Entry 8BE0 (electron microscopy, 2.34 A resolution); this record covers chains A and C of the 6 polymer chains in the assembly.

[Chain A]
Protein: Polymerase acidic protein
From: Influenza B virus (B/Memphis/13/2003)
Notes: EC 3.1.-.-
UniProtKB: Q5V8Z9 (Q5V8Z9_9INFB); residues 1-726 here = UniProt positions 1-726
Amino-acid sequence (751 residues; numbered -13 to 737; the number before each row is that of its first residue; numbers below 1 keep their minus sign (Gly-13 is residue -13)):
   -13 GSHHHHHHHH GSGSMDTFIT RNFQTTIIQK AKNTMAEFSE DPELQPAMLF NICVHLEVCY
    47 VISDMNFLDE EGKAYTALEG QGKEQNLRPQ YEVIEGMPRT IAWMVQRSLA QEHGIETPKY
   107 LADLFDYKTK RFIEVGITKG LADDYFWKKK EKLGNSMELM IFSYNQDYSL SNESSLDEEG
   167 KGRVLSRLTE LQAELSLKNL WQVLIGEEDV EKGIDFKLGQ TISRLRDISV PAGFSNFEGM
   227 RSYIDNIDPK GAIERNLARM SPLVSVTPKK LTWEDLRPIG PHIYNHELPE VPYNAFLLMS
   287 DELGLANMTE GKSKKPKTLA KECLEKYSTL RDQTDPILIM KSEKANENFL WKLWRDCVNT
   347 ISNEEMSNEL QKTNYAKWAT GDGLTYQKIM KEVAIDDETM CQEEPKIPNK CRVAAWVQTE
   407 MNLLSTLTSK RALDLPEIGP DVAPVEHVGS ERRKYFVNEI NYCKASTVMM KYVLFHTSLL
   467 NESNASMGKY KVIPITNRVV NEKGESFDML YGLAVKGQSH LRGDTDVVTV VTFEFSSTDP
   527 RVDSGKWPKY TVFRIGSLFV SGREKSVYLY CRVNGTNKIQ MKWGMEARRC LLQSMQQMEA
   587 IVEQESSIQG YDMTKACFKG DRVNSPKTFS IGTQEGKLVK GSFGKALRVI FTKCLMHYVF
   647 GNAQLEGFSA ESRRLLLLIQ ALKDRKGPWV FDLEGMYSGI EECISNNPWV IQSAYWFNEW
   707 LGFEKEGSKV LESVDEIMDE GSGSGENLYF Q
Not modelled in the structure: -13 to 0, 723-737
Differences from the reference sequence: expression tag (-13 to 0, 727-737)

[Chain C]
Protein: Polymerase basic protein 2
From: Influenza B virus (B/Memphis/13/2003)
UniProtKB: Q5V8X3 (Q5V8X3_9INFB); residues 1-770 here = UniProt positions 1-770
Amino-acid sequence (798 residues; numbered -8 to 789; the number before each row is that of its first residue; numbers below 1 keep their minus sign (Gly-8 is residue -8)):
    -8 GSGSGSGSGM TLAKIELLKQ LLRDNEAKTV LKQTTVDQYN IIRKFNTSRI EKNPSLRMKW
    52 AMCSNFPLAL TKGDMANRIP LEYKGIQLKT NAEDIGTKGQ MCSIAAVTWW NTYGPIGDTE
   112 GFERVYESFF LRKMRLDNAT WGRITFGPVE RVRKRVLLNP LTKEMPPDEA SNVIMEILFP
   172 KEAGIPREST WIHRELIKEK REKLKGTMIT PIVLAYMLER ELVARRRFLP VAGATSAEFI
   232 EMLHCLQGEN WRQIYHPGGN KLTESRSQSM IVACRKIIRR SIVASNPLEL AVEIANKTVI
   292 DTEPLKSCLA AIDGGDVACD IIRAALGLKI RQRQRFGRLE LKRISGRGFK NDEEILIGNG
   352 TIQKIGIWDG EEEFHVRCGE CRGILKKSKM KLEKLLINSA KKEDMRDLII LCMVFSQDTR
   412 MFQGVRGEIN FLNRAGQLLS PMYQLQRYFL NRSNDLFDQW GYEESPKASE LHGINESMNA
   472 SDYTLKGVVV TRNVIDDFSS TETEKVSITK NLSLIKRTGE VIMGANDVSE LESQAQLMIT
   532 YDTPKMWEMG TTKELVQNTY QWVLKNLVTL KAQFLLGKED MFQWDAFEAF ESIIPQKMAG
   592 QYSGFARAVL KQMRDQEVMK TDQFIKLLPF CFSPPKLRSN GEPYQFLKLV LKGGGENFIE
   652 VRKGSPLFSY NPQTEVLTIC GRMMSLKGKI EDEERNRSMG NAVLAGFLVS GKYDPDLGDF
   712 KTIEELEKLK PGEKANILLY QGKPVKVVKR KRYSALSNDI SQGIKRQRMT VESMGWALSG
   772 WSHPQFEKGS GSENLYFQ
Not modelled in the structure: -8 to 0, 83-88, 491-493, 741-789
Differences from the reference sequence: expression tag (-8 to 0, 771-789)
Ligand contacts: 7-methyl-gpppa (GTA; p1-7-methylguanosine-P3-adenosine-5',5'-triphosphate): Ser258, Gln259, Ile262, Arg266, Gly306, Arg324, Gln325, Arg326, Arg334, Lys341, Trp359, Glu363, Phe365, Lys378, Phe406, Gln408, Ser431, Met433, Tyr434, Ser520, Leu522

[Chain A / chain C interface]
Contacting residue pairs - 69 pairs, chain A then chain C:
  Trp89(A) with Gly175(C); Ile176(C); Pro177(C)
  Met90(A) with Lys172(C)
  Arg93(A) with Glu167(C), salt bridge; Pro171(C), hydrogen bond (side chain-backbone); Lys172(C); Ala174(C); Gly175(C), hydrogen bond (side chain-backbone); Ile176(C); Pro177(C)
  Ser94(A) with Lys172(C)
  Gln97(A) with Pro171(C); Arg192(C)
  Ala429(A) with Trp132(C), hydrophobic
  Pro430(A) with Trp132(C); Gly133(C); Gln244(C)
  Val431(A) with Ile135(C), hydrophobic; Trp242(C), hydrophobic; Gln244(C), hydrogen bond (backbone-side chain)
  Leu466(A) with Lys50(C); Trp51(C), hydrophobic
  Asn467(A) with Cys54(C)
  Ser469(A) with Trp51(C)
  Asn470(A) with Trp51(C), hydrogen bond (side chain-backbone); Cys54(C); Ser55(C)
  Met473(A) with Trp51(C), hydrophobic
  Asp510(A) with Leu47(C); Arg48(C), salt bridge
  Lys564(A) with Leu47(C); Arg48(C); Trp51(C)
  Lys568(A) with Ser46(C); Leu47(C); Lys50(C)
  Met571(A) with Lys50(C)
  Glu589(A) with Asn241(C); Trp242(C)
  Gln590(A) with Gly672(C), hydrogen bond (side chain-backbone); Arg673(C); Met674(C)
  Ser592(A) with Phe137(C)
  Ser593(A) with Gly138(C); Pro139(C); Asn241(C), hydrogen bond; Gln548(C); Gln552(C), hydrogen bond (backbone-side chain); Arg673(C)
  Ile594(A) with Gln552(C); Arg673(C); Met674(C); Met675(C), hydrophobic
  Gly596(A) with Phe137(C)
  Tyr597(A) with Phe137(C), hydrophobic
  Asp598(A) with Phe137(C)
  Arg671(A) with Tyr661(C), hydrogen bond (side chain-backbone); Pro663(C); Tyr731(C)
  Gly713(A) with Gln664(C)
  Ser714(A) with Gln664(C), hydrogen bond (backbone-side chain)
  Val716(A) with Gln664(C)
  Leu717(A) with Gln664(C)
  Glu718(A) with Lys734(C)
  Val720(A) with Arg686(C); Tyr731(C); Lys734(C), hydrogen bond (backbone-side chain)
  Glu722(A) with Lys734(C)
Interface residues without a listed pair, chain A (45 interface residues in all): Glu98, Thr103, Pro104, Val428, Val434, Arg438, Ile565, Glu572, Glu591, Lys669, Ser719, Asp721
Interface residues without a listed pair, chain C (44 interface residues in all): Asn44, Ala52, Cys236, Asn662, Arg688, Ser689, Met690, Leu730

[Summary]
45 residues of chain A and 44 residues of chain C are in contact; the contacts include 10 hydrogen bonds and 2
salt bridges. Polar contacts include Arg93(A)-Glu167(C), Asp510(A)-Arg48(C) and Arg93(A)-Pro171(C). Bound to
chain C: 7-methyl-gpppa.
Here chain A is Polymerase acidic protein and chain C is Polymerase basic protein 2, both from Influenza B
virus (B/Memphis/13/2003). Entry 8BE0 (Early transcription elongation state of influenza B/Mem polymerase
backtracked due to double incoproation of nucleotide analogue ...) was determined by electron microscopy
together with 7R1F, 8BDR and 8BF5 from the same study.
